Entry 5WR8 (X-ray diffraction, 1.55 A resolution); this record covers chain A.

# Chain A
Molecule: Thaumatin I
From: Thaumatococcus daniellii
UniProt: Q8RVT0 (Q8RVT0_THADA); numbering as in UniProt (aligned over 1-207)
Chain sequence (207 residues; row label = number of the first residue in the row):
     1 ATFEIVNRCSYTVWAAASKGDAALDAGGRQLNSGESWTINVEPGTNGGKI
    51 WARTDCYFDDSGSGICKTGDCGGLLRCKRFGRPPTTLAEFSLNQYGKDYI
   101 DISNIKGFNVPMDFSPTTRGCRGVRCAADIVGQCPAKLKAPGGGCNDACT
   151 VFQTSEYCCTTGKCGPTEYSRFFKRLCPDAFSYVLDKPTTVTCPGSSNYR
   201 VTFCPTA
Disulfides: Cys-9/Cys-204, Cys-56/Cys-66, Cys-71/Cys-77, Cys-121/Cys-193, Cys-126/Cys-177, Cys-134/Cys-145, Cys-149/Cys-158, Cys-159/Cys-164

# In short
Chain A is Thaumatin I (Thaumatococcus daniellii); the structure, Thaumatin structure, was determined by X-ray
diffraction, deposited together with 5WRB, 5WR9, 5WRA and 5WRC.
